Entry 7O72 (electron microscopy, 3.40 A resolution); this record covers chains U and V of the 30 polymer chains in the assembly.

Chain U:
Name: Transcription initiation factor IIA large subunit
Organism: Saccharomyces cerevisiae (strain ATCC 204508 / S288c)
UniProt: P32773 (TOA1_YEAST); residues 1-286 here = UniProt positions 1-286
Sequence (286 residues; row label = number of the first residue in the row):
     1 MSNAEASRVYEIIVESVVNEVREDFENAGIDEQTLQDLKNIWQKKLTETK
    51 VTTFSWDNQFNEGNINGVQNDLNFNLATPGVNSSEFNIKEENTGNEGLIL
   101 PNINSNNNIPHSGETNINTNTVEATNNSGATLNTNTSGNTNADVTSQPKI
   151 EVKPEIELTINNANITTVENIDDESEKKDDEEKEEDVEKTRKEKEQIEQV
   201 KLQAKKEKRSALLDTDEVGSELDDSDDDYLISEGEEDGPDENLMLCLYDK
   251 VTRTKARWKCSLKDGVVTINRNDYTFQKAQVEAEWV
Unresolved in the structure: 1-2, 57-227, 233-238

Chain V:
Name: Transcription initiation factor IIA subunit 2
Organism: Saccharomyces cerevisiae S288C
UniProt: P32774 (T2AG_YEAST); residue numbers follow UniProt; this construct covers 1-122
Sequence (129 residues; row label = number of the first residue in the row):
     1 MAVPGYYELYRRSTIGNSLVDALDTLISDGRIEASLAMRVLETFDKVVAE
    51 TLKDNTQSKLTVKGNLDTYGFCDDVWTFIVKNCQVTVEDSHRDASQNGSG
   101 DSQSVISVDKLRIVACNSKKSEKHHHHHH
Unresolved in the structure: 1-4, 89-102, 123-129
Sequence notes: expression tag (123-129)
Curated features (UniProtKB/Swiss-Prot):
  - modified residue (Phosphoserine): Ser95, Ser102
  - mutagenesis: Ile27 (I27A/K: Decreases ability to interact with TAF11 and support growth on galactose-containing medium. Unable to support cell viability in a strain deleted for TOA2; when associated with A-69), Leu41 (L41D: Decreases ability to interact with Toa1 and TAF11, display mutant growth phenotypes and defects in transcription in vivo), Tyr69 (Y69A: Unable to support cell viability in a strain deleted for TOA2; when associated with A-27 or K-27)

Interface between chain U and chain V:
Pairs across the interface (107; chain U residue first):
  Glu5(U) - Thr56(V)  hydrogen bond
  Glu5(U) - Gln57(V)  hydrogen bond (side chain-backbone)
  Glu5(U) - Ser58(V)  hydrogen bond
  Arg8(U) - Asn55(V)  hydrogen bond
  Val9(U) - Asn55(V)
  Ile12(U) - Thr51(V)
  Ile12(U) - Asn55(V)
  Ile13(U) - Ile15(V)  hydrophobic
  Ile13(U) - Phe44(V)  hydrophobic
  Ile13(U) - Val48(V)  hydrophobic
  Ile13(U) - Thr51(V)
  Val17(U) - Phe44(V)  hydrophobic
  Val17(U) - Val47(V)  hydrophobic
  Glu20(U) - Thr43(V)
  Val21(U) - Val40(V)  hydrophobic
  Asp24(U) - Leu36(V)
  Asp24(U) - Arg39(V)  salt bridge
  Phe25(U) - Leu36(V)  hydrophobic
  Phe25(U) - Val40(V)  hydrophobic
  Ile30(U) - Arg31(V)
  Thr34(U) - Arg31(V)
  Asp37(U) - Arg31(V)  salt bridge
  Leu38(U) - Leu23(V)  hydrophobic
  Ile41(U) - Ala22(V)  hydrophobic
  Ile41(U) - Thr25(V)
  Ile41(U) - Leu26(V)  hydrophobic
  Trp42(U) - Ile15(V)
  Trp42(U) - Ser18(V)
  Trp42(U) - Leu19(V)
  Trp42(U) - Phe44(V)  hydrophobic
  Lys45(U) - Ser18(V)
  Lys45(U) - Asp21(V)
  Lys45(U) - Ala22(V)
  Leu46(U) - Ile15(V)  hydrophobic
  Leu46(U) - Ser18(V)
  Ile231(U) - Thr68(V)
  Asn242(U) - Val108(V)
  Asn242(U) - Lys110(V)
  Asn242(U) - Leu111(V)
  Asn242(U) - Arg112(V)  hydrogen bond (backbone-backbone)
  Leu243(U) - Arg12(V)
  Leu243(U) - Arg112(V)
  Met244(U) - Leu111(V)  hydrophobic
  Met244(U) - Arg112(V)  hydrogen bond (backbone-backbone)
  Met244(U) - Ile113(V)  hydrophobic
  Met244(U) - Val114(V)  hydrogen bond (backbone-backbone)
  Leu245(U) - Leu9(V)
  Leu245(U) - Ser13(V)
  Leu245(U) - Val114(V)
  Cys246(U) - Leu9(V)
  Cys246(U) - Val114(V)  hydrogen bond (backbone-backbone)
  Cys246(U) - Ala115(V)
  Cys246(U) - Cys116(V)  hydrogen bond (backbone-backbone)
  Leu247(U) - Tyr10(V)
  Leu247(U) - Cys116(V)
  Leu247(U) - Asn117(V)
  Leu247(U) - Ser118(V)
  Tyr248(U) - Asp74(V)  hydrogen bond (side chain-backbone)
  Tyr248(U) - Ala115(V)
  Tyr248(U) - Cys116(V)  hydrogen bond (backbone-backbone)
  Tyr248(U) - Asn117(V)  hydrogen bond
  Tyr248(U) - Ser118(V)  hydrogen bond (backbone-side chain)
  Asp249(U) - Ser118(V)
  Val251(U) - Trp76(V)
  Trp258(U) - Leu66(V)
  Trp258(U) - Trp76(V)  hydrophobic
  Trp258(U) - Phe78(V)  hydrophobic
  Cys260(U) - Phe78(V)  hydrophobic
  Asp264(U) - Tyr10(V)
  Asp264(U) - Leu52(V)
  Asp264(U) - Lys53(V)
  Ile269(U) - Val85(V)  hydrophobic
  Ile269(U) - Ile106(V)  hydrophobic
  Ile269(U) - Val108(V)  hydrophobic
  Asn270(U) - Ile106(V)
  Asn270(U) - Ser107(V)
  Asp273(U) - Thr14(V)  hydrogen bond
  Tyr274(U) - Val87(V)  hydrophobic
  Thr275(U) - Leu52(V)
  Thr275(U) - Thr56(V)
  Thr275(U) - Ser58(V)
  Phe276(U) - Thr56(V)
  Phe276(U) - Ser58(V)
  Phe276(U) - Leu60(V)  hydrophobic
  Gln277(U) - Leu52(V)
  Gln277(U) - Lys53(V)
  Gln277(U) - Thr56(V)
  Gln277(U) - Gln57(V)
  Gln277(U) - Ser58(V)  hydrogen bond (backbone-backbone)
  Lys278(U) - Ser58(V)
  Lys278(U) - Lys59(V)
  Lys278(U) - Leu60(V)  hydrogen bond (backbone-backbone)
  Ala279(U) - Leu60(V)
  Gln280(U) - Leu60(V)  hydrogen bond (backbone-backbone)
  Gln280(U) - Thr61(V)
  Gln280(U) - Val62(V)  hydrogen bond (backbone-backbone)
  Val281(U) - Val62(V)
  Glu282(U) - Val62(V)  hydrogen bond (backbone-backbone)
  Glu282(U) - Lys63(V)
  Glu282(U) - Gly64(V)  hydrogen bond (backbone-backbone)
  Ala283(U) - Gly64(V)
  Ala283(U) - Leu66(V)  hydrophobic
  Glu284(U) - Gly64(V)  hydrogen bond (backbone-backbone)
  Glu284(U) - Asn65(V)
  Glu284(U) - Leu66(V)  hydrogen bond (backbone-backbone)
  Trp285(U) - Leu66(V)
  Trp285(U) - Tyr69(V)
Also at the interface, not in a pair above, chain U (59 interface residues in all): Tyr10, Ser16, Ala28, Thr49, Val51, Pro239, Glu241, Leu262, Gly265, Val266, Val267, Thr268, Val286
Also at the interface, not in a pair above, chain V (59 interface residues in all): Ile32, Val75, Val80, Glu88

Overview:
The chain U/chain V interface involves 59 residues from each chain; the contacts include 22 hydrogen bonds and
2 salt bridges. Among the polar pairs are Asp24(U)-Arg39(V), Asp37(U)-Arg31(V) and Glu5(U)-Thr56(V). UniProt
lists 3 mutagenesis sites on chain V.
Chain U is Transcription initiation factor IIA large subunit (Saccharomyces cerevisiae (strain ATCC 204508 /
S288c)) and chain V is Transcription initiation factor IIA subunit 2 (Saccharomyces cerevisiae S288C); the
structure, Yeast RNA polymerase II transcription pre-initiation complex with closed promoter DNA, was
determined by electron microscopy, deposited together with 7O4I, 7O4J, 7O4K, 7O4L, 7O73 and 7O75.
